Entry 6IQ4 (X-ray diffraction, 2.25 A resolution); this record covers chains C and J of the 10 polymer chains in the assembly.

Chain C:
Name: Histone H2A type 1-B/E
Source organism: Homo sapiens
UniProtKB: P04908 (H2A1B_HUMAN); residues 14-119 here correspond to UniProt positions 15-120 (UniProt number = residue number + 1)
Chain sequence (106 residues; row label = number of the first residue in the row):
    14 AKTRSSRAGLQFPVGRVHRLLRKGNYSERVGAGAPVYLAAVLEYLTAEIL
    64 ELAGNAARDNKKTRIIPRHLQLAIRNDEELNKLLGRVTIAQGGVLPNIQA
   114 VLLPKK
Swiss-Prot annotation at these positions:
  - modified residue: Lys36 (N6-(2-hydroxyisobutyryl)lysine), Lys74 (N6-(2-hydroxyisobutyryl)lysine), Lys75 (N6-(2-hydroxyisobutyryl)lysine), Lys95 (N6-(2-hydroxyisobutyryl)lysine), Gln104 (N5-methylglutamine), Lys118 (N6-(2-hydroxyisobutyryl)lysine), Lys119 (N6-crotonyllysine)
  - cross-link (Glycyl lysine isopeptide (Lys-Gly)): Lys15 (interchain with G-Cter in ubiquitin), Lys119 (interchain with G-Cter in ubiquitin)

Chain J:
Molecule: 145-nt DNA strand
Source organism: Homo sapiens
Sequence (145 nucleotides; each row starts with the number of its first residue; numbers below 1 keep their minus sign (DA-72 is residue -72)):
   -72 ATCAATATCCACCTGCAGATACTACCAAAAGTGTATTTGGAAACTGCTCC
   -22 ATCAAAAGGCATGTTCAGCTGATTCAGCTGAACATGCCTTTTGATGGAGC
    28 AGTTTCCAAATACACTTTTGGTAGTATCTGCAGGTGGATATTGAT
Bound ions: Mg2+ near DG60 (its only coordinating residue here)

Chain C / chain J interface:
Pairs across the interface (15):
  Arg29(C) with DG47(J), phosphate contact; DG48(J), salt bridge to the phosphate
  Arg35(C) with DT38(J), salt bridge to the phosphate; DA39(J), salt bridge to the phosphate
  Arg42(C) with DA37(J), sugar contact; DT38(J), phosphate contact
  Val43(C) with DA37(J), phosphate contact; DT38(J), hydrogen bond to the phosphate
  Gly44(C) with DA37(J), phosphate contact
  Ala45(C) with DA37(J), hydrogen bond to the phosphate
  Lys75(C) with DC58(J), phosphate contact; DA59(J), phosphate contact
  Thr76(C) with DC58(J), hydrogen bond to the phosphate
  Arg77(C) with DG57(J), hydrogen bond to the sugar; DC58(J), hydrogen bond to the phosphate
Other interface residues (no listed pair), chain C (12 interface residues in all): Thr16, Glu41, Lys74
Other interface residues (no listed pair), chain J (9 interface residues in all): DT46

In short:
The interface between chain C and chain J involves 12 residues on one side and 9 on the other, with 5 hydrogen
bonds and 3 salt bridges. Polar pairs include Arg77(C)-DG57(J), Val43(C)-DT38(J) and Ala45(C)-DA37(J).
Chain C is Histone H2A type 1-B/E and chain J is a 145-nt DNA strand, both from Homo sapiens; the structure,
Nucleosome core particle cross-linked with a hetero-binuclear molecule possessing RAPTA and gold(I)
4-(diphenylphosphino)benzoic acid groups, was determined by X-ray diffraction.
